8B2H - chain A; structure by X-ray diffraction, 2.36 A resolution.

[Chain A]
Protein: SH3b domain-containing protein
Organism: Thermothielavioides terrestris
UniProtKB: G2QV10 (G2QV10_THETT); residues 1-227 here correspond to UniProt positions 20-246 (UniProt number = residue number + 19)
Sequence (227 residues; each row starts with the number of its first residue):
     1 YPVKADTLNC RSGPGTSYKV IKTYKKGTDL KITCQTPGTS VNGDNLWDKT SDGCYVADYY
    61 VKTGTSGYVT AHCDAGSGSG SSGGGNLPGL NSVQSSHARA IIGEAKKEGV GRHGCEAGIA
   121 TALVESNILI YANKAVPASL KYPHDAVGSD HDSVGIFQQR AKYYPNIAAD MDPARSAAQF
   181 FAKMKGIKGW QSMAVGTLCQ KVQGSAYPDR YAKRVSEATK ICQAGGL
Unresolved in the structure: 1-84
Cystine bridges: C115-C222
Metal / ion sites: Zn2+ site 1: H113, E116; Zn2+ site 2 near H151 (its only coordinating residue here)
Reported in the primary citation:
  - Zn2+ coordination: H113, E116, H151

[Overview]
H113 and E116 form the Zn2+ site 1. From the paper: Zn2+ coordination by H113, E116 and H151.
Chain A is SH3b domain-containing protein (Thermothielavioides terrestris); the structure, Muramidase from
Thermothielavioides terrestris, catalytic domain, was determined by X-ray diffraction together with 8B2E,
8B2F, 8B2G and 8B2S from the same study.
